Entry 7YG3 (X-ray diffraction, 1.50 A resolution); this record covers chains A and C of the 3 polymer chains in the assembly.

== Chain A ==
Molecule: MHC class I antigen
Organism: Homo sapiens
UniProt: F4YTC6 (F4YTC6_HUMAN); residues 1-276 here correspond to UniProt positions 25-300 (UniProt number = residue number + 24)
Amino-acid sequence (276 residues; each row starts with the number of its first residue):
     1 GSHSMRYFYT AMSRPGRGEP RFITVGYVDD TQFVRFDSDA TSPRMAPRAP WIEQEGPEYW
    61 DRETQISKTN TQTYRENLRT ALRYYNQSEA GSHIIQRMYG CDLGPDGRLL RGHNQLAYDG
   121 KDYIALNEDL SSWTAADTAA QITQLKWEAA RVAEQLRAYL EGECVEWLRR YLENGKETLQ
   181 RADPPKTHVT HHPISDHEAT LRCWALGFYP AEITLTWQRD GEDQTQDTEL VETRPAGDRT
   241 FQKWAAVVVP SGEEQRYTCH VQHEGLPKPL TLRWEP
Cystine bridges: Cys101-Cys164, Cys203-Cys259
What the authors report for this chain:
  - specificity-determining residues: Ile94, Ile95, Arg97

== Chain C ==
Molecule: Beta-2-microglobulin
Organism: Homo sapiens
UniProt: P61769 (B2MG_HUMAN); residues 1-99 here correspond to UniProt positions 21-119 (UniProt number = residue number + 20)
Amino-acid sequence (99 residues; numbered 1 to 99; the number before each row is that of its first residue):
     1 IQRTPKIQVY SRHPAENGKS NFLNCYVSGF HPSDIEVDLL KNGERIEKVE HSDLSFSKDW
    61 SFYLLYYTEF TPTEKDEYAC RVNHVTLSQP KIVKWDRDM
Swiss-Prot annotation at these positions:
  - modified residue: Gln2 (Pyrrolidone carboxylic acid)
  - glycosylation: Ile1 (N-linked (Glc) (glycation) isoleucine), Lys19 (N-linked (Glc) (glycation) lysine), Lys41 (N-linked (Glc) (glycation) lysine), Lys48 (N-linked (Glc) (glycation) lysine), Lys58 (N-linked (Glc) (glycation) lysine), Lys91 (N-linked (Glc) (glycation) lysine), Lys94 (N-linked (Glc) (glycation) lysine)
Cystine bridges: Cys25-Cys80

== Interface between chain A and chain C ==
Residue-residue contacts (56; chain A residue first):
  Phe8(A) - Ser55(C)
  Phe8(A) - Phe56(C)  hydrophobic
  Tyr9(A) - Phe56(C)
  Thr10(A) - Phe56(C)
  Thr10(A) - Phe62(C)
  Met12(A) - Ser33(C)
  Arg17(A) - Asp34(C)  salt bridge
  Ile23(A) - Leu54(C)  hydrophobic
  Val25(A) - Leu54(C)
  Val25(A) - Ser55(C)
  Tyr27(A) - Ser55(C)
  Tyr27(A) - Tyr63(C)  hydrogen bond
  Gln32(A) - Asp53(C)  hydrogen bond
  Arg35(A) - Asp53(C)  salt bridge
  Arg48(A) - Asp53(C)  salt bridge
  Ile94(A) - His31(C)
  Ile94(A) - Pro32(C)  hydrophobic
  Ile94(A) - Ser33(C)
  Gln96(A) - His31(C)  hydrogen bond
  Gln96(A) - Phe56(C)
  Gln96(A) - Trp60(C)  hydrogen bond (side chain-backbone)
  Gln96(A) - Phe62(C)
  Arg97(A) - Phe56(C)
  Gln115(A) - Trp60(C)
  Leu116(A) - Trp60(C)
  Ala117(A) - Trp60(C)  hydrophobic
  Asp119(A) - His31(C)
  Gly120(A) - Arg3(C)  hydrogen bond (backbone-side chain)
  Gly120(A) - His31(C)
  Gly120(A) - Trp60(C)
  Asp122(A) - Trp60(C)  hydrogen bond
  His192(A) - Asp98(C)  salt bridge
  Arg202(A) - Asp98(C)  hydrogen bond (side chain-backbone)
  Trp204(A) - Asp98(C)
  Trp204(A) - Met99(C)
  Val231(A) - Gln8(C)
  Glu232(A) - Lys6(C)  salt bridge
  Glu232(A) - Gln8(C)  hydrogen bond (backbone-side chain)
  Glu232(A) - Tyr26(C)  hydrogen bond
  Glu232(A) - Ser28(C)  hydrogen bond
  Thr233(A) - Tyr26(C)
  Arg234(A) - Gln8(C)  hydrogen bond
  Arg234(A) - Tyr10(C)
  Arg234(A) - Tyr26(C)
  Arg234(A) - Met99(C)  hydrogen bond (side chain-backbone)
  Pro235(A) - Tyr10(C)  hydrogen bond (backbone-side chain)
  Pro235(A) - Asn24(C)
  Pro235(A) - Tyr26(C)
  Ala236(A) - Arg12(C)  hydrogen bond (backbone-side chain)
  Ala236(A) - Asn24(C)  hydrogen bond (backbone-side chain)
  Gly237(A) - Arg12(C)  hydrogen bond (backbone-side chain)
  Asp238(A) - Arg12(C)
  Gln242(A) - Tyr10(C)
  Gln242(A) - Ser11(C)  hydrogen bond (side chain-backbone)
  Gln242(A) - Arg12(C)  hydrogen bond (side chain-backbone)
  Trp244(A) - Met99(C)  hydrogen bond (side chain-backbone)
Other interface residues (no listed pair), chain A (37 interface residues in all): Arg21, Met98, Lys121, Leu206
Other interface residues (no listed pair), chain C (27 interface residues in all): Ile1, His13, Pro14, Asp59, Leu65

== Summary ==
37 residues of chain A face 27 of chain C across their interface, with 19 hydrogen bonds and 5 salt bridges.
Polar contacts include Arg17(A)-Asp34(C), Arg35(A)-Asp53(C) and Arg48(A)-Asp53(C). From the paper: specificity
determinants Ile94(A), Ile95(A) and Arg97(A).
Chain A is MHC class I antigen and chain C is Beta-2-microglobulin, both from Homo sapiens; the structure,
Crystal structure of HLA-B*13:01, was determined by X-ray diffraction.
